6RAW - chains 2 and 5 of the 13 polymer chains in the assembly; structure by electron microscopy, 3.70 A resolution.

[Chain 2]
Name: DNA replication licensing factor Mcm2
Organism: Drosophila melanogaster
Notes: EC 3.6.4.12
UniProt: P49735 (MCM2_DROME); residue numbers follow UniProt; this construct covers 1-887
Sequence (887 residues; each row starts with the number of its first residue):
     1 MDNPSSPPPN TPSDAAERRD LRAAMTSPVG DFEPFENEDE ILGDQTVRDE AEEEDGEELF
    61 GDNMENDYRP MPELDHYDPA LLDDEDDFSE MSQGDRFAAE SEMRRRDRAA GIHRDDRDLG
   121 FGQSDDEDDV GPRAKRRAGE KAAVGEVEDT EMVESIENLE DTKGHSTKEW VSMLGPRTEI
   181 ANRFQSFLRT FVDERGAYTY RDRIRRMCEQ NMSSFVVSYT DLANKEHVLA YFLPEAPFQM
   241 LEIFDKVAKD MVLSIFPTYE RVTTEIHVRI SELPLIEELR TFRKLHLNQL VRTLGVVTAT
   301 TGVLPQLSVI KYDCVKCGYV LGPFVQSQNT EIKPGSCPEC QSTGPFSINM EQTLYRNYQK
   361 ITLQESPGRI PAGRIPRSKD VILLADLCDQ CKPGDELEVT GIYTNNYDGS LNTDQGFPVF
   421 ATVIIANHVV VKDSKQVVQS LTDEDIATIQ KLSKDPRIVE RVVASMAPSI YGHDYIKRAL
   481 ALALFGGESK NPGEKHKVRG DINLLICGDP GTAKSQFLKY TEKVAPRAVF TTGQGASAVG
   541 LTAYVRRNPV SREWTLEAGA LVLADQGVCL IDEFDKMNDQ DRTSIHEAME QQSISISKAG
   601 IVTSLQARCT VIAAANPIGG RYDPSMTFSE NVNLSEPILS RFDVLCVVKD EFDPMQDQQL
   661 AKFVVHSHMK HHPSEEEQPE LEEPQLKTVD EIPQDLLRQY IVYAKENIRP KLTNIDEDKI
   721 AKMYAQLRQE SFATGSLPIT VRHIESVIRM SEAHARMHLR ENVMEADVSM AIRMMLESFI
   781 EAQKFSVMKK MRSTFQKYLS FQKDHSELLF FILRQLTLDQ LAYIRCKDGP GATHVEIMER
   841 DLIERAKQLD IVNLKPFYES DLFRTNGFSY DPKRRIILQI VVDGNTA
Unresolved in the structure: 1-173, 325-328, 673-690, 799-887
Small-molecule neighbours:
  - ATP (adenosine-5'-triphosphate), molecule 1: Ser-469, Ile-470, Asp-509, Pro-510, Gly-511, Thr-512, Ala-513, Lys-514, Ser-515, Gln-516, Asp-572, Glu-573, Leu-660
  - ATP, molecule 2: His-496, Gln-591, Pro-637, Arg-641, Val-741, Arg-742
UniProt features mapped onto this chain:
  - zinc finger: Cys-314 to Cys-340 (C4-type)
  - motif: Ser-640 to Asp-643 (Arginine finger)
  - binding site (ADP): Ser-515, Gln-516
  - modified residue: Thr-26 (Phosphothreonine), Ser-27 (Phosphoserine), Ser-89 (Phosphoserine), Ser-92 (Phosphoserine), Ser-124 (Phosphoserine)
  - mutagenesis: Lys-514 (K514A: Reduces complex helicase activity)
From the paper describing this entry:
  - catalytic residues: Arg-641 (citing earlier work)
  - mutagenesis - R641A: decreased catalytic activity

[Chain 5]
Name: DNA replication licensing factor Mcm5
Organism: Drosophila melanogaster
Notes: EC 3.6.4.12
UniProt: Q9VGW6 (MCM5_DROME); residue numbers follow UniProt; this construct covers 1-733
Sequence (733 residues; row label = number of the first residue in the row):
     1 MEGFDDAGVF FSDNFGGDNQ QDAQINLQAV KKKYKEFIRT FNEENFFYKY RDTLKRNYLN
    61 GRYFLEIEME DLVGFDETLA DKLNKQPTEH LEIFEEAARE VADEITAPRP EHEEHMHDIQ
   121 ILLSSNANPT NIRQLKSDCV SKLVKIAGII VAASGISAKA TRMSIQCLSC STVIPNLKVN
   181 PGLEGYALPR KCNTEQAGRP KCPLDPFFIM PDKCKCVDFQ TLKLQELPDF VPQGEIPRHL
   241 QLFCDRSLCE RVVPGNRVLI QGIYSIRKVG KPSRRDGREK AVVGVRAPYM RVVGITVDSE
   301 GAGAISRYSN ITSDEEEHFR RMAASGDIYE RLSQSLAPSI FGSRDIKKAI TCMLFGGSRK
   361 RLPDGLCRRG DINVLLLGDP GTAKSQLLKF VEKVAPIAVY TSGKGSSAAG LTASVMKDPQ
   421 TRNFVMEGGA MVLADGGVVC IDEFDKMRED DRVAIHEAME QQTISIAKAG ITTTLNSRCS
   481 VLAAANSIFG RWDDTKGEEN IDFMPTILSR FDMIFIVKDI HDESRDITLA KHIINVHLSS
   541 NKSAPSEPAE GEISLSTFKK YIHYCRTHCG PRLSEAAGEK LKSRYVLMRS GAGQQEKASD
   601 KRLSIPITVR QLEAVIRISE SLAKIRLQPF ATDEHVNEAL RLFQVSTLDA AMTGSLAGAE
   661 GFTTEEDQET LNRIEKQLKR RFAIGSQVSE QNILQDFLRQ KYEERTVMKV IHTMIRRGEL
   721 QHRMQRKMLY RIC
Unresolved in the structure: 1-24, 165-185, 194-199, 269-283, 395, 406-409, 429, 603-606, 653-733
Disulfides: Cys-192/Cys-202
Small-molecule neighbours:
  - ATP (adenosine-5'-triphosphate), molecule 1: Ser-339, Ile-340, Phe-341, Pro-380, Gly-381, Thr-382, Ala-383, Lys-384, Ser-385, Gln-386, Asn-486, Leu-529, Ile-533, His-537
  - ATP, molecule 2: Leu-366, His-456, Glu-460, Gln-461, Arg-510, Val-609, Arg-610
UniProt features mapped onto this chain:
  - motif: Ser-509 to Asp-512 (Arginine finger)
  - binding site (ADP): Arg-368
  - mutagenesis: Lys-384 (K384A: Greatly reduces complex helicase activity)
From the paper describing this entry:
  - catalytic residues: Arg-510 (citing earlier work)
  - mutagenesis - R510A: decreased catalytic activity

[Interface between chain 2 and chain 5]
Contacting residue pairs (81):
  Leu-304(2) / Val-285(5)  hydrophobic
  Pro-305(2) / Tyr-264(5)
  Pro-305(2) / Gly-284(5)
  Pro-305(2) / Arg-286(5)
  Gln-306(2) / Gly-284(5)
  Gln-306(2) / Val-285(5)
  Leu-307(2) / Gly-284(5)
  Met-350(2) / Ile-266(5)  hydrophobic
  Met-350(2) / Arg-267(5)
  Met-350(2) / Lys-268(5)
  Glu-351(2) / Glu-89(5)
  Tyr-355(2) / Ser-137(5)
  Tyr-355(2) / Ile-266(5)
  Arg-356(2) / Ser-137(5)
  Asn-357(2) / Lys-136(5)
  Asn-357(2) / Ser-137(5)  hydrogen bond
  Tyr-358(2) / Val-285(5)
  Cys-388(2) / Lys-136(5)
  Asp-389(2) / Arg-133(5)  salt bridge
  Asp-389(2) / Arg-238(5)  salt bridge
  Lys-392(2) / Gly-234(5)
  Lys-392(2) / Glu-235(5)
  Lys-490(2) / His-537(5)  hydrogen bond (side chain-backbone)
  Glu-494(2) / Phe-390(5)
  Glu-494(2) / Lys-393(5)  hydrogen bond (backbone-side chain)
  Glu-494(2) / Leu-555(5)
  Lys-495(2) / Ala-337(5)
  Lys-495(2) / Pro-338(5)
  Lys-495(2) / Ser-339(5)  hydrogen bond
  Lys-495(2) / Phe-390(5)
  His-496(2) / Gln-386(5)
  Val-498(2) / His-537(5)
  Tyr-544(2) / Lys-404(5)  hydrogen bond (side chain-backbone)
  Arg-546(2) / Met-416(5)
  Arg-547(2) / Met-416(5)
  Asn-548(2) / Met-416(5)  hydrogen bond
  Asn-548(2) / Lys-417(5)  hydrogen bond (side chain-backbone)
  Asn-548(2) / Pro-419(5)
  Pro-549(2) / Pro-419(5)
  Val-550(2) / Pro-419(5)  hydrophobic
  Val-562(2) / Gln-233(5)
  Asp-565(2) / Gln-233(5)
  Thr-583(2) / Lys-446(5)
  Glu-587(2) / Glu-443(5)
  Gln-591(2) / Ser-385(5)  hydrogen bond
  Ser-595(2) / Tyr-400(5)
  Ser-595(2) / Thr-401(5)
  Ile-596(2) / Thr-401(5)
  Ser-597(2) / Lys-404(5)
  Ser-597(2) / Gly-405(5)
  Lys-598(2) / Gly-405(5)
  Lys-598(2) / Thr-412(5)  hydrogen bond
  Ala-599(2) / Ser-414(5)  hydrogen bond (backbone-side chain)
  Gly-600(2) / Ser-414(5)
  Val-602(2) / Thr-401(5)
  Thr-603(2) / Gln-225(5)
  Gln-606(2) / Pro-228(5)
  Gln-606(2) / Gln-233(5)
  Glu-636(2) / Asp-379(5)
  Glu-636(2) / Phe-489(5)
  Glu-636(2) / Gly-490(5)  hydrogen bond (side chain-backbone)
  Pro-637(2) / Pro-380(5)  hydrophobic
  Pro-637(2) / Asn-486(5)
  Ser-640(2) / Pro-380(5)
  Leu-712(2) / Leu-538(5)
  Thr-713(2) / Leu-538(5)
  Glu-717(2) / Ile-534(5)
  Asp-718(2) / Lys-531(5)
  Ala-721(2) / Ile-527(5)
  Ala-721(2) / Ala-530(5)  hydrophobic
  Lys-722(2) / Ile-527(5)
  Arg-728(2) / Asp-519(5)  hydrogen bond (side chain-backbone)
  Arg-728(2) / Ile-520(5)  hydrogen bond (side chain-backbone)
  Arg-728(2) / His-521(5)
  Arg-728(2) / Asp-526(5)
  Phe-732(2) / His-521(5)
  Thr-740(2) / Gly-381(5)
  Arg-742(2) / Pro-380(5)
  Arg-742(2) / Gly-381(5)
  Glu-745(2) / His-537(5)  salt bridge
  Ile-748(2) / Ile-534(5)  hydrophobic
Also at the interface, not in a pair above, chain 2 (65 interface residues in all): Val-303, Asn-491, Arg-527, Ser-604, Leu-605, Arg-608, Ser-635, Arg-641, Lys-711, Asn-714, Tyr-724, Ala-725
Also at the interface, not in a pair above, chain 5 (67 interface residues in all): Lys-85, Ser-141, Pro-232, Ile-236, Pro-288, Leu-336, Lys-389, Ser-402, Gly-403, Gly-410, Asp-418, Ser-487, Arg-491, Ser-539, Ser-540

[In short]
Chain 2 and chain 5 form an interface of 65 and 67 residues respectively; the contacts include 13 hydrogen
bonds and 3 salt bridges. Among the polar pairs are Asp-389(2)/Arg-133(5), Asp-389(2)/Arg-238(5) and
Glu-745(2)/His-537(5). The paper reports catalytic residues Arg-641(2) and Arg-510(5); R641A of chain 2
reduces catalytic activity.
Here chain 2 is DNA replication licensing factor Mcm2 and chain 5 is DNA replication licensing factor Mcm5,
both from Drosophila melanogaster. Entry 6RAW (D. melanogaster CMG-DNA, State 1A) was determined by electron
microscopy together with 6RAZ, 6RAX and 6RAY from the same study.
